PDB entry 5L7L | X-ray diffraction, 2.59 A resolution | chain A

== Chain A ==
Name: ELP3 family, ELP3 family
From: Dehalococcoides mccartyi BTF08
UniProt: M1Q3U6 (M1Q3U6_9CHLR); the construct has insertions or renumbered stretches relative to UniProt, so the offset changes along the chain: 1-389 = UniProt 1-389; 395-446 = UniProt 408-459
Chain sequence (446 residues; each row starts with the number of its first residue):
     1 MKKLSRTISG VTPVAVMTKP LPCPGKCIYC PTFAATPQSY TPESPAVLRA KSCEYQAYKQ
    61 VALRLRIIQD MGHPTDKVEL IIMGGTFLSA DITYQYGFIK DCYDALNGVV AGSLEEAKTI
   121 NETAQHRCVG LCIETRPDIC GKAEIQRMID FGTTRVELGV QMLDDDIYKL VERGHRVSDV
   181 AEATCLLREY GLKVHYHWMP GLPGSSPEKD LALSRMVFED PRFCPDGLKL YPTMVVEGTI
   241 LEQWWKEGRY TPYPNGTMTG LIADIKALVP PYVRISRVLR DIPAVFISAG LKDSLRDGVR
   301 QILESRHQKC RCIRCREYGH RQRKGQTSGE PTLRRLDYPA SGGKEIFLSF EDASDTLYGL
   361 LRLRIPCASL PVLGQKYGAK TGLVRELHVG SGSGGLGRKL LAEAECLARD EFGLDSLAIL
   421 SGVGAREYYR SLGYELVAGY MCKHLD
Disordered / not traced: 1-8, 279-309, 319-329
Differences from the reference sequence: conflict A353 (Val in M1Q3U6); linker (390-394)
Ion coordination: 2Fe-2S cluster Fe: C27, C30; Zn2+: C310, C312, C315
Small-molecule neighbours: 2Fe-2S cluster (FES): C27, Y29, C30, R173
Reported in the primary citation:
  - Zn2+ coordination: C310, C312, C315
  - mutagenesis - I28A, Y29A, R136A, R173A: decreased binding to ELP3 family, ELP3 family (chain A)
  - mutagenesis - K229A, R274A, R277A, R280A, R314A: decreased binding to tRNA
  - mutagenesis - K2A/K3A, R6A: abolished binding to tRNA
  - mutagenesis - K26A, C27S/C30S, Y40A, R136A, R173A, Y231A, E386A, E386A/H388A: unchanged binding to tRNA

== Summary ==
Chain A binds 2Fe-2S cluster. The 2Fe-2S cluster Fe site is built by C27 and C30. The Zn2+ site is built by
C310, C312 and C315. From the paper: K229A, R274A and R277A, among others, reduce binding to tRNA; Zn2+
coordination by C310, C312 and C315; 17 substitutions were tested in all.
Chain A is ELP3 family, ELP3 family (Dehalococcoides mccartyi BTF08); the structure, Crystal Structure of Elp3
from Dehalococcoides mccartyi (390-407 GSGSG), was determined by X-ray diffraction (same publication as 5L7J).
